PDB entry 9B8P | electron microscopy, 3.20 A resolution | chains H and L of the 17 polymer chains in the assembly

# Chain H
Molecule: ATPase H+-transporting V1 subunit D
From: Rattus norvegicus
Reference sequence: Q6P503 (Q6P503_RAT); residue numbers follow UniProt; this construct covers 1-247
Amino-acid sequence (247 residues; numbered 1 to 247; the number before each row is that of its first residue):
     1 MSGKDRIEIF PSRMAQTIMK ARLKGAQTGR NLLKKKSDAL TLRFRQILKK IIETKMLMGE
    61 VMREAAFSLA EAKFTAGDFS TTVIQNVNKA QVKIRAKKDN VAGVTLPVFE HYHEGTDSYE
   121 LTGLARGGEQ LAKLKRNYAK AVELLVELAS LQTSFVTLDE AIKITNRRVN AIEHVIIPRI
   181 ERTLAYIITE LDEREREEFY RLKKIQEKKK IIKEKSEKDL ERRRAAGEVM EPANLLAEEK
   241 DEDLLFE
Unresolved in the structure: 1-3, 115-129, 218-247

# Chain L
Molecule: V-type proton ATPase subunit F
From: Rattus norvegicus
Reference sequence: P50408 (VATF_RAT); residue numbers follow UniProt; this construct covers 1-119
Amino-acid sequence (119 residues; each row starts with the number of its first residue):
     1 MAGRGKLIAV IGDEDTVTGF LLGGIGELNK NRHPNFLVVE KDTTINEIED TFRQFLNRDD
    61 IGIILINQYI AEMVRHALDA HQRSIPAVLE IPSKEHPYDA AKDSILRRAK GMFTAEDLR
Unresolved in the structure: 1-3, 113-119

# Interface between chain H and chain L
Residue-residue contacts (64; chain H residue first):
  L48(H) - A109(L)  hydrophobic
  I51(H) - L106(L)  hydrophobic
  I52(H) - L106(L)  hydrophobic
  K55(H) - Y98(L)  hydrogen bond
  K55(H) - D103(L)  salt bridge
  K55(H) - I105(L)
  M58(H) - E90(L)
  M58(H) - P92(L)
  M58(H) - Y98(L)  hydrophobic
  M62(H) - F20(L)  hydrophobic
  M62(H) - P92(L)  hydrophobic
  L69(H) - D15(L)
  S80(H) - E14(L)
  S80(H) - T18(L)
  V83(H) - T18(L)
  V87(H) - L28(L)  hydrophobic
  N88(H) - E27(L)
  N88(H) - L28(L)  hydrogen bond (backbone-backbone)
  K89(H) - G26(L)
  K89(H) - E27(L)
  A90(H) - L7(L)  hydrophobic
  A90(H) - G24(L)
  A90(H) - I25(L)
  A90(H) - G26(L)  hydrogen bond (backbone-backbone)
  A90(H) - E27(L)
  Q91(H) - G24(L)  hydrogen bond (backbone-backbone)
  V92(H) - G23(L)
  V92(H) - G24(L)  hydrogen bond (backbone-backbone)
  K93(H) - K6(L)
  K93(H) - L7(L)
  I94(H) - G5(L)
  I94(H) - K6(L)  hydrogen bond (backbone-backbone)
  I94(H) - L7(L)
  I94(H) - I8(L)  hydrophobic
  F109(H) - I63(L)  hydrophobic
  F109(H) - I85(L)
  F109(H) - A87(L)  hydrophobic
  L131(H) - L22(L)  hydrophobic
  L134(H) - L22(L)  hydrophobic
  Y138(H) - G19(L)
  Y138(H) - F20(L)
  V142(H) - I8(L)  hydrophobic
  V142(H) - I25(L)  hydrophobic
  L145(H) - L65(L)  hydrophobic
  L145(H) - L89(L)
  L145(H) - I91(L)  hydrophobic
  V146(H) - I63(L)  hydrophobic
  A149(H) - I63(L)  hydrophobic
  A149(H) - A87(L)  hydrophobic
  A149(H) - L89(L)  hydrophobic
  Q152(H) - V88(L)
  Q152(H) - L89(L)
  Q152(H) - I105(L)
  T153(H) - S84(L)  hydrogen bond (side chain-backbone)
  T153(H) - A87(L)
  F155(H) - I105(L)
  F155(H) - R108(L)
  V156(H) - Q82(L)
  V156(H) - S84(L)
  V156(H) - I105(L)  hydrophobic
  V156(H) - R108(L)
  T157(H) - S84(L)
  D159(H) - R108(L)  salt bridge
  E160(H) - R108(L)  salt bridge
Interface residues without a listed pair, chain H (39 interface residues in all): F44, I84, R95, P107, K135, A139, L148
Interface residues without a listed pair, chain L (39 interface residues in all): R4, T16, L21, F36, G62, M112

# In short
Chain H and chain L each contribute 39 residues to their interface; the contacts include 7 hydrogen bonds and
3 salt bridges. Polar contacts include K55(H)-D103(L), D159(H)-R108(L) and E160(H)-R108(L).
Here chain H is ATPase H+-transporting V1 subunit D and chain L is V-type proton ATPase subunit F, both from
Rattus norvegicus. Entry 9B8P (Synaptic Vesicle V-ATPase with synaptophysin and SidK, State 3, V1) was
determined by electron microscopy together with 9B8Q from the same study.
